Entry 7UI0 (electron microscopy, 3.40 A resolution); this record covers chains A and B of the 9 polymer chains in the assembly.

[Chain A (and B)]
Molecule: Envelope glycoprotein B
Organism: Human alphaherpesvirus 1 strain KOS
Notes: chain B of this document is another copy of the same molecule, construct and numbering; everything in this record applies to it too
UniProt: P06437 (GB_HHV1K); residue numbers follow UniProt; this construct covers 103-730
Amino-acid sequence (628 residues; numbered 103 to 730; the number before each row is that of its first residue):
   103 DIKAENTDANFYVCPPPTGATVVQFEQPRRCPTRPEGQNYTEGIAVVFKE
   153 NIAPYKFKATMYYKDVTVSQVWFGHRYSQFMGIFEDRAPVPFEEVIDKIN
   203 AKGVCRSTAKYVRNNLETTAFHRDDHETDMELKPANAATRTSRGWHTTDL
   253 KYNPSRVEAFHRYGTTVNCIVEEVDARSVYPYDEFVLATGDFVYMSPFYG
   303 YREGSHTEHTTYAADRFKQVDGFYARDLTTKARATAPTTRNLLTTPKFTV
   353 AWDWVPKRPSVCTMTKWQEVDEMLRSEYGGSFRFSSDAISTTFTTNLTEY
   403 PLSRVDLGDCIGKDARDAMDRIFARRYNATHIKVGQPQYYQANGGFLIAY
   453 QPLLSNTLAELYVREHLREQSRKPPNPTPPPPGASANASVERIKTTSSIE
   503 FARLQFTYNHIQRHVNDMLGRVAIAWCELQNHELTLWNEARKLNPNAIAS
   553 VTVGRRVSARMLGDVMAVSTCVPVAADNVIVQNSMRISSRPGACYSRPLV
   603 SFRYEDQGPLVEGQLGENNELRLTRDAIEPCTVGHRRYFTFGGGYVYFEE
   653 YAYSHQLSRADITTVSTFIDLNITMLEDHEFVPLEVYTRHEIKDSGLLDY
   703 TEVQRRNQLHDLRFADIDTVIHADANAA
Not modelled in the structure: 103-110, 332-337, 460-491, 725-730
Swiss-Prot annotation at these positions:
  - region (Involved in fusion and/or binding to host membrane): Val173 to Tyr179, Arg258 to Tyr265
  - glycosylation (N-linked (GlcNAc...) asparagine): Asn141, Asn398, Asn430, Asn489, Asn674
  - mutagenesis: Trp174 (W174R: 90% loss of fusion with host cell), Tyr179 (Y179S: Complete loss of fusion with host cell), His263 (H263A: 50% loss of fusion with host cell), Arg264 (R264A: 70% loss of fusion with host cell)
Cystine bridges: Cys116-Cys573, Cys133-Cys529, Cys207-Cys271, Cys364-Cys412, Cys596-Cys633

[Chain A / chain B interface]
Residue-residue contacts - 195 pairs, chain A then chain B:
  Lys151(A) - Val688(B)  hydrogen bond (side chain-backbone)
  Lys151(A) - Tyr689(B)
  Lys151(A) - Glu693(B)  salt bridge
  Glu152(A) - Tyr689(B)  hydrogen bond (backbone-side chain)
  Ile154(A) - Tyr689(B)
  Ile154(A) - Ile694(B)  hydrophobic
  Ile154(A) - Ser697(B)
  Pro156(A) - Asp696(B)
  Pro156(A) - Ser697(B)
  Lys158(A) - Asp696(B)  salt bridge
  Asp167(A) - His712(B)  salt bridge
  Val170(A) - Phe182(B)
  Phe186(A) - Met183(B)
  Phe186(A) - Gly184(B)
  Phe186(A) - Ile185(B)
  Arg215(A) - Phe182(B)
  Arg215(A) - Ile185(B)
  Asn216(A) - Thr169(B)
  Asn216(A) - Lys253(B)
  Asn216(A) - Asn255(B)  hydrogen bond (backbone-side chain)
  Asn217(A) - Asp251(B)
  Asn217(A) - Leu252(B)
  Asn217(A) - Lys253(B)
  Asn217(A) - Asn255(B)
  Leu218(A) - Ser180(B)
  Leu218(A) - Phe182(B)  hydrophobic
  Leu218(A) - Asn255(B)
  Glu219(A) - Ser180(B)  hydrogen bond (backbone-side chain)
  Thr220(A) - Ser180(B)  hydrogen bond (side chain-backbone)
  Thr220(A) - Gln181(B)
  Thr220(A) - Phe182(B)  hydrogen bond (side chain-backbone)
  Thr221(A) - Tyr179(B)
  Thr221(A) - Ser180(B)  hydrogen bond (backbone-backbone)
  Thr221(A) - Gln181(B)
  Ala222(A) - Gln181(B)
  Phe223(A) - Tyr179(B)
  Asp226(A) - Tyr179(B)
  Ala237(A) - Arg715(B)
  Ala237(A) - Phe716(B)  hydrophobic
  Asn238(A) - Leu714(B)  hydrogen bond (side chain-backbone)
  Asn238(A) - Arg715(B)  hydrogen bond (backbone-backbone)
  Asn238(A) - Ala717(B)
  Ala240(A) - Leu711(B)  hydrophobic
  Thr241(A) - Arg707(B)  hydrogen bond (backbone-side chain)
  Arg242(A) - Arg707(B)  hydrogen bond (backbone-side chain)
  Thr243(A) - Arg715(B)  hydrogen bond
  Ser244(A) - Arg715(B)  hydrogen bond (backbone-side chain)
  Gly246(A) - Arg715(B)
  Gly246(A) - Phe716(B)
  Trp247(A) - Phe716(B)
  His248(A) - Arg715(B)
  His248(A) - Phe716(B)
  Thr250(A) - Phe716(B)
  Asp251(A) - Ala717(B)
  Asp251(A) - Asp718(B)  hydrogen bond (backbone-backbone)
  Tyr265(A) - Gln172(B)  hydrogen bond
  Tyr265(A) - Met183(B)  hydrophobic
  Thr267(A) - Gln181(B)  hydrogen bond
  Asn270(A) - Phe716(B)
  Ile272(A) - His712(B)
  Glu274(A) - Arg708(B)  salt bridge
  Glu274(A) - Arg715(B)  salt bridge
  Glu274(A) - Phe716(B)
  Glu275(A) - Arg708(B)
  Val276(A) - Arg708(B)
  Arg279(A) - Asp696(B)  salt bridge
  Arg279(A) - Gly698(B)  hydrogen bond (side chain-backbone)
  Arg279(A) - Leu699(B)  hydrogen bond (side chain-backbone)
  Val281(A) - Leu699(B)  hydrophobic
  Asp285(A) - Thr241(B)
  Glu286(A) - Arg242(B)  salt bridge
  Val288(A) - Leu699(B)  hydrophobic
  Leu289(A) - Leu700(B)
  Ala290(A) - Val705(B)
  Thr291(A) - Val705(B)
  Thr291(A) - Asn709(B)  hydrogen bond (backbone-side chain)
  Phe294(A) - Leu700(B)  hydrophobic
  His311(A) - Thr241(B)
  Trp369(A) - Glu687(B)  hydrogen bond (side chain-backbone)
  Trp369(A) - Val688(B)  hydrogen bond (side chain-backbone)
  Gln370(A) - Leu686(B)
  Asp389(A) - His681(B)
  Ala390(A) - Val684(B)
  Ile391(A) - Leu686(B)  hydrophobic
  Ser392(A) - His681(B)  hydrogen bond
  Ser392(A) - Phe683(B)
  Phe448(A) - Val688(B)  hydrophobic
  Ser500(A) - Glu502(B)
  Ile501(A) - Val688(B)  hydrophobic
  Glu502(A) - Glu502(B)
  Phe503(A) - Arg505(B)
  Arg505(A) - Val684(B)  hydrogen bond (side chain-backbone)
  Arg505(A) - Leu686(B)
  Leu506(A) - Arg505(B)
  Leu506(A) - Thr509(B)
  Phe508(A) - His681(B)
  Thr509(A) - Phe683(B)
  Tyr510(A) - Thr509(B)
  Tyr510(A) - His512(B)
  Tyr510(A) - Ile513(B)  hydrophobic
  His512(A) - Glu679(B)  salt bridge
  Ile513(A) - Ile513(B)  hydrophobic
  His516(A) - Thr676(B)
  His516(A) - Met677(B)
  His516(A) - Leu678(B)
  Met520(A) - Ile675(B)  hydrophobic
  Leu521(A) - Met520(B)  hydrophobic
  Arg523(A) - Asn674(B)  hydrogen bond (side chain-backbone)
  Trp528(A) - Ala527(B)
  Trp528(A) - Trp528(B)
  Trp528(A) - Leu531(B)  hydrophobic
  Leu531(A) - Leu531(B)  hydrophobic
  Glu535(A) - Glu535(B)
  Leu538(A) - Leu538(B)
  Trp539(A) - His534(B)
  Trp539(A) - Thr537(B)
  Ala542(A) - Leu538(B)  hydrophobic
  Leu545(A) - Glu541(B)
  Asn546(A) - Glu541(B)  hydrogen bond
  Ile550(A) - Thr537(B)
  Val553(A) - Thr537(B)
  Arg599(A) - Asp566(B)  salt bridge
  Arg638(A) - Gly121(B)  hydrogen bond (side chain-backbone)
  Arg638(A) - Leu564(B)
  Arg639(A) - Leu564(B)
  Arg639(A) - Gly565(B)
  Tyr640(A) - Val124(B)  hydrophobic
  Tyr640(A) - Leu564(B)
  Tyr640(A) - Asp566(B)
  Phe641(A) - Asp566(B)
  Thr642(A) - Asp566(B)  hydrogen bond (backbone-side chain)
  Tyr647(A) - Gln126(B)  hydrogen bond
  Arg661(A) - Gln126(B)  hydrogen bond
  Arg661(A) - Gln129(B)
  Ile664(A) - Val124(B)  hydrophobic
  Ile664(A) - Gln126(B)
  Thr665(A) - Val124(B)  hydrogen bond (side chain-backbone)
  Thr665(A) - Val125(B)
  Thr665(A) - Gln126(B)
  Thr666(A) - Gln126(B)
  Val667(A) - Val125(B)  hydrophobic
  Val667(A) - Gln126(B)  hydrogen bond (backbone-backbone)
  Val667(A) - Phe127(B)
  Val667(A) - Glu128(B)  hydrogen bond (backbone-backbone)
  Ser668(A) - Glu128(B)  hydrogen bond
  Ser668(A) - Thr554(B)
  Thr669(A) - Phe127(B)
  Thr669(A) - Leu536(B)
  Thr669(A) - Thr554(B)
  Phe670(A) - Glu128(B)
  Phe670(A) - Gln129(B)
  Phe670(A) - Pro130(B)  hydrophobic
  Phe670(A) - Arg131(B)
  Ile671(A) - Trp528(B)  hydrogen bond (backbone-side chain)
  Asp672(A) - Arg131(B)  salt bridge
  Leu673(A) - Trp528(B)  hydrophobic
  Met677(A) - Asn518(B)
  Leu678(A) - Tyr510(B)
  Leu678(A) - Gln514(B)  hydrogen bond (backbone-side chain)
  Leu678(A) - Asn518(B)  hydrogen bond (backbone-side chain)
  Glu679(A) - Tyr510(B)
  Glu679(A) - Gln514(B)
  Asp680(A) - Tyr380(B)  hydrogen bond
  Asp680(A) - Arg385(B)  salt bridge
  Asp680(A) - Gln514(B)
  His681(A) - Gln507(B)
  Glu682(A) - Asn445(B)
  Glu682(A) - Gln507(B)
  Phe683(A) - Gln507(B)  hydrogen bond (backbone-side chain)
  Pro685(A) - Gly446(B)
  Glu687(A) - Thr498(B)  hydrogen bond
  Glu687(A) - Ser499(B)  hydrogen bond (side chain-backbone)
  Arg691(A) - Glu152(B)  salt bridge
  Arg691(A) - Ile154(B)
  Arg691(A) - Thr497(B)  hydrogen bond (side chain-backbone)
  Arg691(A) - Ser499(B)  hydrogen bond
  Leu700(A) - Thr703(B)
  Val705(A) - Tyr702(B)
  Gln706(A) - Phe294(B)
  Gln706(A) - Tyr296(B)
  Arg707(A) - Glu286(B)  salt bridge
  Arg707(A) - Phe294(B)
  Arg707(A) - Tyr296(B)  hydrogen bond (backbone-side chain)
  Gln710(A) - Gly292(B)
  Gln710(A) - Asp293(B)
  Gln710(A) - Phe294(B)  hydrogen bond (side chain-backbone)
  Gln710(A) - Tyr296(B)
  Leu711(A) - Tyr296(B)  hydrogen bond (backbone-side chain)
  Leu714(A) - Thr313(B)
  Asp718(A) - Asn217(B)  hydrogen bond (backbone-side chain)
  Ile719(A) - Arg318(B)  hydrogen bond (backbone-side chain)
  Asp720(A) - Ala315(B)
  Asp720(A) - Arg318(B)  salt bridge
  Thr721(A) - Asn217(B)  hydrogen bond (backbone-side chain)
  Ile723(A) - Asn217(B)
Also at the interface, not in a pair above, chain A (145 interface residues in all): Asn153, Ala155, Tyr165, Arg245, Leu252, Lys253, Ser280, Gly292, Thr393, Thr497, Thr498, Ser499, Val517, Val524, Ala527, Glu530, Gln532, His534, Ala549, Ile675, Val684, Tyr689, Leu699, Tyr702, Thr703, Val722
Also at the interface, not in a pair above, chain B (120 interface residues in all): Val173, Val214, Glu219, His263, Ser500, Phe503, Leu506, Val517, Leu521, Gly522, Val524, Ala525, Gln532, Asn533, Val555, Val567, Thr669, Ile671, Leu673, Glu682, Arg691, Ile723

[Overview]
145 residues of chain A and 120 residues of chain B are in contact, with 48 hydrogen bonds and 14 salt
bridges. Polar contacts include Lys151(A)-Glu693(B), Lys158(A)-Asp696(B) and Asp167(A)-His712(B). From
UniProt: 4 mutagenesis sites on chain A.
Chain A and chain B are both Envelope glycoprotein B (Human alphaherpesvirus 1 strain KOS); the structure,
Post-fusion ectodomain of HSV-1 gB in complex with HSV010-13 Fab, was determined by electron microscopy
together with 7UHZ from the same study.
